PDB entry 8TNG | electron microscopy, 3.58 A resolution | chains A and C of the 9 polymer chains in the assembly

Chain A (and C):
Name: HIV-1 BG505 DS-SOSIP gp120
Source organism: Human immunodeficiency virus 1
Notes: chain C of this document is another copy of the same molecule, construct and numbering; everything in this record applies to it too
Reference sequence: Q2N0S6 (Q2N0S6_9HIV1); the construct lacks a stretch of the UniProt sequence and is renumbered around it, so the offset changes along the chain: 31-141 = UniProt 30-140; 150-186 = UniProt 141-177; 188-309 = UniProt 187-308; 312-321 = UniProt 309-318; 2 more segments
Sequence (481 residues; each row starts with the number of its first residue; note: 12 numbers in that range are skipped by the numbering (no residue carries them; nothing is unmodelled there); a row labelled like 186A-186I holds insertion residues (186A, then the next letters in order)):
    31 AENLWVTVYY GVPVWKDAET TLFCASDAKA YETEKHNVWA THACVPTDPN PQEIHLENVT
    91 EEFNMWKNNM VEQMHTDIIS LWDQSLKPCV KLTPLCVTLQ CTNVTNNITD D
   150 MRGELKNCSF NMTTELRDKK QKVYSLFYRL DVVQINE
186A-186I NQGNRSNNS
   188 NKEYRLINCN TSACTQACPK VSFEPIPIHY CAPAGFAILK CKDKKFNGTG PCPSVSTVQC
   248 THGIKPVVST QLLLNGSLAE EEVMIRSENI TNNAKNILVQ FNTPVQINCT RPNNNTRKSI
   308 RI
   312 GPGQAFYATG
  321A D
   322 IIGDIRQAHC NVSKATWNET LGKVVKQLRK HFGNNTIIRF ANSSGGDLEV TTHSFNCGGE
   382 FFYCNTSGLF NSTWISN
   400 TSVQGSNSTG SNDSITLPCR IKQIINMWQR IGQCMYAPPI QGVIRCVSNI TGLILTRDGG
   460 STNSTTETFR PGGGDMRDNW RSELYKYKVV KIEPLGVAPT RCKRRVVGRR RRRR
Disordered / not traced: 186A-186I, 400-410, 506-513
Differences from the reference sequence: conflict Cys201 (Ile200 in Q2N0S6), Asn332 (Thr330 in Q2N0S6), Cys433 (Ala430 in Q2N0S6), Cys501 (Ala498 in Q2N0S6); expression tag (509-513)
Disulfides: Cys54-Cys74, Cys119-Cys205, Cys126-Cys196, Cys131-Cys157, Cys201-Cys433, Cys218-Cys247, Cys228-Cys239, Cys296-Cys331, Cys378-Cys445, Cys385-Cys418
Covalently attached groups: N-acetylglucosamine (NAG) linked to Asn88, Asn133, Asn156, Asn160, Asn197, Asn234, Asn276, Asn295, Asn301, Asn332, Asn339, Asn363, Asn386, Asn392, Asn448; glycan linked to Asn262

Interface between chain A and chain C:
Pairs across the interface (12):
  Leu165(A) - Cys126(C)
  Leu165(A) - Thr128(C)
  Leu165(A) - Arg192(C)
  Leu165(A) - Cys196(C)  hydrophobic
  Arg166(A) - Pro124(C)
  Arg166(A) - Val127(C)
  Arg166(A) - Lys169(C)
  Asp167(A) - Thr128(C)
  Pro313(A) - Cys196(C)
  Pro313(A) - Ser199(C)
  Gly314(A) - Asn197(C)  hydrogen bond (backbone-backbone)
  Gly314(A) - Thr198(C)
Interface residues without a listed pair, chain A (7 interface residues in all): Glu164, Arg308
Interface residues without a listed pair, chain C (12 interface residues in all): Asn160, Thr162

Overview:
7 residues of chain A and 12 residues of chain C are in contact, with 1 hydrogen bond. Its one hydrogen bond,
Gly314(A)-Asn197(C), is backbone to backbone. Covalently linked N-acetylglucosamine: at Asn88(A), Asn133(A),
Asn156(A), Asn160(A), Asn197(A) and Asn234(A) and 9 more.
Both chains are HIV-1 BG505 DS-SOSIP gp120 (Human immunodeficiency virus 1). Entry 8TNG (Cryo-EM structure of
HIV-1 Env BG505 DS-SOSIP in complex with broadly neutralizing llama nanobody R27 targeting ...) was determined
by electron microscopy, deposited together with 8TNH and 8TNI.
